8AC4 - chains A and H of the 20 polymer chains in the assembly; structure by electron microscopy, 2.70 A resolution.

Chain A:
Name: YALI0A14806p
Organism: Yarrowia lipolytica
UniProt: Q6CGY9 (Q6CGY9_YARLI); residue numbers follow UniProt; this construct covers 1-474
Amino-acid sequence (474 residues; row label = number of the first residue in the row):
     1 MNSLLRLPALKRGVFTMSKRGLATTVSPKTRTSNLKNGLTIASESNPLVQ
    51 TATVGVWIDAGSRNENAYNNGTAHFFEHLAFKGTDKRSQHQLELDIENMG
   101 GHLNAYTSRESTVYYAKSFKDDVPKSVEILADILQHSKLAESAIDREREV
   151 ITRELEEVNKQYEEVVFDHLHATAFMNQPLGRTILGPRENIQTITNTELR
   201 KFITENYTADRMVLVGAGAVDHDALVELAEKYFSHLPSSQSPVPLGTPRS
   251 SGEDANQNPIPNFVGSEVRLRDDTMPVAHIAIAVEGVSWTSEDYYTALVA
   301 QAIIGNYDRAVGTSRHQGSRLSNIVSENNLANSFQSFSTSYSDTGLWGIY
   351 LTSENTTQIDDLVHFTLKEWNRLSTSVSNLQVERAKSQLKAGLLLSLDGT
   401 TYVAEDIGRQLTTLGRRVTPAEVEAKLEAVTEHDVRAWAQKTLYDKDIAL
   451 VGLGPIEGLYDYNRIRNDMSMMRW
Unresolved in the structure: 1-25, 249-259
Small-molecule neighbours:
  - 1,2-diacyl-sn-glycero-3-phosphocholine (PC1): Asp-445, Ser-470, Met-472
  - 1,2-dimyristoyl-sn-glycero-3-phosphate (XP4): Arg-372, Ser-376, Arg-473

Chain H:
Name: Cytochrome b-c1 complex subunit 8
Organism: Yarrowia lipolytica
UniProt: Q6C387 (Q6C387_YARLI); residues 3-95 here correspond to UniProt positions 1-93 (UniProt number = residue number - 2)
Amino-acid sequence (93 residues; row label = number of the first residue in the row):
     3 MGGNGHYMGWWGHMGSPPQKGIAGYTISPFAARPFAGVVHAAIFNTFRRT
    53 KNQALFVILPVSFFYYVWTQASEKNEWLYTKAGRHELAKALAE
Unresolved in the structure: 3-8, 94-95
Small-molecule neighbours: 1,2-diacyl-sn-glycero-3-phosphocholine (PC1): Gln-55, Phe-58, Val-59, Val-63

Chain A / chain H interface:
Contacting residue pairs (38):
  Met-176(A) with Ile-29(H), hydrophobic
  Gly-265(A) with Ile-29(H); Ser-30(H), hydrogen bond (backbone-backbone)
  Ser-266(A) with Thr-28(H)
  Glu-267(A) with Gly-26(H); Tyr-27(H); Thr-28(H), hydrogen bond (backbone-backbone)
  Val-268(A) with Gly-26(H); Tyr-27(H), hydrophobic
  Arg-269(A) with Ile-24(H); Ala-25(H); Gly-26(H), hydrogen bond (backbone-backbone)
  Leu-270(A) with Ala-25(H), hydrophobic
  Arg-271(A) with Ser-18(H); Gln-21(H); Lys-22(H); Ile-24(H)
  Asp-272(A) with Gln-21(H); Lys-22(H)
  Asp-273(A) with Pro-19(H); Pro-20(H); Gln-21(H), hydrogen bond (side chain-backbone)
  Thr-274(A) with Lys-22(H)
  Thr-356(A) with Gly-14(H)
  Thr-357(A) with His-15(H)
  Asp-447(A) with Ser-30(H), hydrogen bond; Phe-32(H)
  Glu-457(A) with Trp-12(H); Trp-13(H); Gly-14(H), hydrogen bond (side chain-backbone); His-15(H), hydrogen bond (side chain-backbone); Met-16(H), hydrogen bond (side chain-backbone)
  Gly-458(A) with Gly-14(H)
  Tyr-460(A) with Trp-13(H), hydrophobic
  Tyr-462(A) with Ser-30(H); Pro-31(H)
  Asn-463(A) with Pro-31(H)
  Arg-466(A) with Phe-32(H)
Other interface residues (no listed pair), chain A (21 interface residues in all): Val-264
Other interface residues (no listed pair), chain H (21 interface residues in all): Gly-23, Ala-33

In short:
Chain A and chain H each contribute 21 residues to their interface, with 8 hydrogen bonds. Polar contacts
include Asp-273(A)/Gln-21(H), Asp-447(A)/Ser-30(H) and Glu-457(A)/Gly-14(H). Ligands of chain A:
1,2-dimyristoyl-sn-glycero-3-phosphate and 1,2-diacyl-sn-glycero-3-phosphocholine. Bound to chain H:
1,2-diacyl-sn-glycero-3-phosphocholine.
Chain A is YALI0A14806p and chain H is Cytochrome b-c1 complex subunit 8, both from Yarrowia lipolytica; the
structure, Complex III2 from Yarrowia lipolytica, apo, c-position, was determined by electron microscopy,
deposited together with 8AB6, 8AB7, 8AB8, 8AB9, 8ABA, 8ABB and 11 further entries.
